6UTP - chains D and F of the 6 polymer chains in the assembly; structure by X-ray diffraction, 3.55 A resolution.

[Chain D (and F)]
Protein: ATP-dependent sacrificial sulfur transferase LarE
Organism: Lactobacillus plantarum
Notes: chain F of this document is another copy of the same molecule, construct and numbering; everything in this record applies to it too
Reference sequence: A0A0G9FES3 (A0A0G9FES3_LACPN); numbering as in UniProt (aligned over 1-276)
Amino-acid sequence (286 residues; row label = number of the first residue in the row):
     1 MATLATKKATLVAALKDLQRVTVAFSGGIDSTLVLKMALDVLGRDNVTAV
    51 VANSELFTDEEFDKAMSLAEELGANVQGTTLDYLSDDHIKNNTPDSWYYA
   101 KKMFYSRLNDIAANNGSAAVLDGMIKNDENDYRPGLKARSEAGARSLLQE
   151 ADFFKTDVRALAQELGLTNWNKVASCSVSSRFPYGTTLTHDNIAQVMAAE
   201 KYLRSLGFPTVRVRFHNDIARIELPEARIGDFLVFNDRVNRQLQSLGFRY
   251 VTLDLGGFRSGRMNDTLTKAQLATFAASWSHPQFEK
Unresolved in the structure: 1-2, 126-143, 260-286 (chain F: 1, 128-136, 261-286)
Differences from the reference sequence: expression tag (277-286)
Ion coordination: Co2+ site 1 near His190 (its only coordinating residue here); Co2+ site 2: Asp231 (shared with 1 residue of chain E; Asp231(F) of chain F)
Reported in the primary citation:
  - mutagenesis - D231R: unchanged catalytic activity

[How chain D and chain F interact]
Residue-residue contacts (19; chain D residue first):
  Lys36(D) - Gln163(F)  hydrogen bond
  Glu71(D) - Thr156(F)  hydrogen bond
  Glu71(D) - Arg159(F)  salt bridge
  Glu71(D) - Ala160(F)
  Glu71(D) - Gln163(F)  hydrogen bond (backbone-side chain)
  Leu72(D) - Gln163(F)
  Gln163(D) - Thr168(F)
  Gly166(D) - Gln163(F)
  Gly166(D) - Thr168(F)
  Leu167(D) - Gln163(F)
  Thr168(D) - Thr168(F)
  Thr168(D) - Trp170(F)
  Asn169(D) - Arg159(F)
  Asp231(D) - Ala227(F)
  Asp231(D) - Asp231(F)
  Val234(D) - Glu226(F)
  Phe235(D) - Glu226(F)
  Phe235(D) - Ala227(F)
  Arg238(D) - Glu226(F)  salt bridge
Also at the interface, not in a pair above, chain D (15 interface residues in all): Leu165, Leu206, Gly230
Also at the interface, not in a pair above, chain F (11 interface residues in all): Leu167, Gly230

[In short]
15 residues of chain D face 11 of chain F across their interface, with 3 hydrogen bonds and 2 salt bridges.
Among the polar pairs are Glu71(D)-Arg159(F), Arg238(D)-Glu226(F) and Lys36(D)-Gln163(F). From the paper:
D231R of chain D leaves catalytic activity unchanged.
Chain D and chain F are both ATP-dependent sacrificial sulfur transferase LarE (Lactobacillus plantarum); the
structure, LarE, a sulfur transferase involved in synthesis of the cofactor for lactate racemase in complex
with ..., was determined by X-ray diffraction, deposited together with 6UTQ, 6UTR and 6UTT.
